3TYL - chains A and B; structure by X-ray diffraction, 1.90 A resolution.

Chain A (and B):
Molecule: Nitric oxide synthase, brain
Source organism: Rattus norvegicus
Notes: EC 1.14.13.39; chain B of this document is another copy of the same molecule, construct and numbering; everything in this record applies to it too
UniProt: P29476 (NOS1_RAT); residue numbers follow UniProt; this construct covers 297-718
Chain sequence (422 residues; row label = number of the first residue in the row):
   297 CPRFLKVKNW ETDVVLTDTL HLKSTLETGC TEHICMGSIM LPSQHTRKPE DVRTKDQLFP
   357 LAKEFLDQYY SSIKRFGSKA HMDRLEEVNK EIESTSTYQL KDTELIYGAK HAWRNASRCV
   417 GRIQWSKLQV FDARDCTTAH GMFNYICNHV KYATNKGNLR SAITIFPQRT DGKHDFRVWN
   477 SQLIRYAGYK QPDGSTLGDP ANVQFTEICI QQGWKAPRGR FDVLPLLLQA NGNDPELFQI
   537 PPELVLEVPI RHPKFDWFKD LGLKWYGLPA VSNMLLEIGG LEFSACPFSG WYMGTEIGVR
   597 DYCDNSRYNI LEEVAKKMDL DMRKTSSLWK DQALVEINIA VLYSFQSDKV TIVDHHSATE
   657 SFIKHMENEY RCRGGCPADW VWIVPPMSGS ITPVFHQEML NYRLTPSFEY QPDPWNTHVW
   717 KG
Disordered / not traced: 297-298, 339-347, 717-718 (chain B: 297-298, 339-347)
Bound ions: Zn2+: Cys326, Cys331 (shared with Cys326(B), Cys331(B) of chain B); heme Fe near Cys415 (its only coordinating residue here)
Small-molecule neighbours:
  - AXW (6-{[(3S,4S)-4-{2-[(2-fluorobenzyl)amino]ethoxy}pyrrolidin-3-yl]methyl}-4-methylpyridin-2-amine): Leu337, Gln478, Pro565, Val567, Phe584, Ser585, Gly586, Trp587, Tyr588, Met589, Glu592, Trp678, Tyr706
  - tetrahydrobiopterin (H4B), molecule 1: Trp306, Trp676, Phe691, His692, Gln693, Glu694
  - tetrahydrobiopterin (H4B), molecule 2: Ser334, Met336, Arg596, Val677, Trp678
  - heme (HEM): Trp409, Ala412, Arg414, Cys415, Val416, Gly417, Gln420, Leu424, Ser457, Met570, Phe584, Ser585, Gly586, Trp587, Met589, Glu592, Val649, Trp678, Phe704, Tyr706
UniProt features mapped onto this chain:
  - binding site ((6R)-L-erythro-5,6,7,8-tetrahydrobiopterin): Ser334, Val677, Trp678, Phe691
  - binding site (heme b): Cys415, Tyr706
  - binding site (L-arginine): Gln478, Trp587, Tyr588, Glu592
  - mutagenesis: Tyr588 (Y588F: No decrease in nitric-oxide synthase activity; Y588H: 50% decrease of nitric-oxide synthase activity; Y588S: 30% decrease of nitric-oxide synthase activity)
From the paper describing this entry:
  - binding site for AXW: Met336, Leu337, Glu592, Asp597, Tyr706

Interface between chain A and chain B:
Pairs across the interface (129; chain A residue first):
  Leu301(A) with Ile330(B), hydrophobic
  Trp306(A) with Met336(B), hydrophobic; Leu337(B), hydrophobic
  Glu307(A) with Asn601(B); Ser602(B), hydrogen bond (backbone-side chain)
  His317(A) with Ile330(B)
  Ser320(A) with His329(B)
  Thr321(A) with His329(B)
  Leu322(A) with His329(B)
  Glu323(A) with Glu328(B)
  Thr324(A) with Thr327(B), hydrogen bond (side chain-backbone); Glu328(B), hydrogen bond (backbone-backbone); His329(B); Ile330(B); Cys331(B)
  Cys326(A) with Cys326(B), hydrophobic; Thr327(B); Glu328(B); Cys331(B), hydrophobic
  Thr327(A) with Thr324(B), hydrogen bond (backbone-side chain); Cys326(B)
  Glu328(A) with Glu323(B); Thr324(B), hydrogen bond (backbone-backbone); Cys326(B); Glu328(B)
  His329(A) with Ser320(B); Thr324(B); Tyr698(B)
  Ile330(A) with Leu301(B), hydrophobic; His317(B); Thr324(B); Leu696(B), hydrophobic; Asn697(B); Tyr698(B), hydrophobic
  Cys331(A) with Cys326(B), hydrophobic; Cys331(B), hydrophobic; Leu696(B); Asn697(B), hydrogen bond (backbone-backbone)
  Met332(A) with Leu301(B), hydrophobic
  Gly333(A) with Cys331(B)
  Ser334(A) with Trp676(B); Glu694(B); Met695(B), hydrogen bond (side chain-backbone)
  Ile335(A) with Glu694(B); Met695(B)
  Met336(A) with Trp306(B); Glu694(B), hydrogen bond (backbone-side chain)
  Leu337(A) with Trp306(B), hydrophobic
  Val595(A) with Ser686(B)
  Arg596(A) with Ser686(B); Phe691(B); His692(B)
  Asp600(A) with Glu307(B); His692(B), salt bridge
  Asn601(A) with Glu307(B), hydrogen bond (backbone-side chain)
  Ser602(A) with Glu307(B), hydrogen bond
  Leu607(A) with Ile687(B), hydrophobic
  Lys620(A) with Gln642(B)
  Thr621(A) with Asp650(B), hydrogen bond; His652(B); Ser653(B), hydrogen bond
  Ser622(A) with Leu638(B); Gln642(B), hydrogen bond; Asp650(B)
  Ser623(A) with Ile635(B)
  Leu624(A) with Asn634(B); Ile635(B); Leu638(B), hydrophobic; His651(B)
  Lys626(A) with Ile687(B)
  Asp627(A) with Val631(B); His651(B), salt bridge; His652(B), salt bridge; Met683(B); Ser684(B), hydrogen bond
  Gln628(A) with Val631(B); Glu632(B), hydrogen bond; Ile635(B)
  Val631(A) with Asp627(B); Gln628(B); Val631(B), hydrophobic
  Glu632(A) with Gln628(B), hydrogen bond
  Asn634(A) with Leu624(B)
  Ile635(A) with Ser623(B); Leu624(B); Gln628(B)
  Leu638(A) with Ser622(B); Leu624(B), hydrophobic
  Gln642(A) with Ser622(B), hydrogen bond
  Asp650(A) with Thr621(B), hydrogen bond; Ser622(B)
  His651(A) with Leu624(B); Asp627(B), salt bridge
  His652(A) with Thr621(B); Asp627(B), salt bridge
  Trp676(A) with Ser334(B); Val677(B), hydrophobic
  Val677(A) with Trp676(B)
  Pro682(A) with Ser684(B); Gly685(B), hydrogen bond (backbone-backbone); Ser686(B), hydrogen bond (backbone-backbone); Phe691(B), hydrophobic
  Met683(A) with Asp627(B); Ser684(B)
  Ser684(A) with Asp627(B), hydrogen bond; Pro682(B); Met683(B); Ser684(B)
  Gly685(A) with Pro682(B), hydrogen bond (backbone-backbone)
  Ser686(A) with Val595(B); Arg596(B); Pro682(B), hydrogen bond (backbone-backbone)
  Ile687(A) with Leu607(B), hydrophobic; Lys626(B)
  Phe691(A) with Arg596(B)
  His692(A) with Arg596(B); Asp600(B), salt bridge
  Glu694(A) with Ser334(B); Ile335(B); Met336(B), hydrogen bond (side chain-backbone)
  Met695(A) with Ser334(B), hydrogen bond (backbone-side chain)
  Leu696(A) with Ile330(B), hydrophobic; Cys331(B); Met332(B), hydrophobic; Ile335(B), hydrophobic
  Asn697(A) with Ile330(B); Cys331(B), hydrogen bond (backbone-backbone)
  Tyr698(A) with His329(B); Ile330(B), hydrophobic
Other interface residues (no listed pair), chain A (63 interface residues in all): Val303, Cys599, Leu630, Ser653
Other interface residues (no listed pair), chain B (62 interface residues in all): Val303, Thr321, Leu322, Gly333, Cys599, Leu630

In short:
63 residues of chain A and 62 residues of chain B are in contact; the contacts include 26 hydrogen bonds and 6
salt bridges. Polar contacts include Asp600(A)-His692(B), Asp627(A)-His651(B) and Asp627(A)-His652(B). Chain A
binds heme, tetrahydrobiopterin and compound AXW. From the paper: a binding site for AXW at Met336(A),
Leu337(A) and Glu592(A) among others.
Both chains are Nitric oxide synthase, brain (Rattus norvegicus). Entry 3TYL (Structure of neuronal nitric
oxide synthase heme domain in complex with
6-(((3S,4S)-4-(2-((2-fluorobenzyl)amino)ethoxy)pyrrolidin-3-yl)methyl)-4-methylpyridin-2-amine) was determined
by X-ray diffraction together with 3TYM, 3TYN and 3TYO from the same study.
